6W6C - chain A; structure by X-ray diffraction, 2.38 A resolution.

# Chain A
Molecule: Probable dimethyladenosine transferase
Source organism: Homo sapiens
Notes: EC 2.1.1.183
UniProt: Q9UNQ2 (DIM1_HUMAN); residues 1-313 here = UniProt positions 1-313
Sequence (313 residues; each row starts with the number of its first residue):
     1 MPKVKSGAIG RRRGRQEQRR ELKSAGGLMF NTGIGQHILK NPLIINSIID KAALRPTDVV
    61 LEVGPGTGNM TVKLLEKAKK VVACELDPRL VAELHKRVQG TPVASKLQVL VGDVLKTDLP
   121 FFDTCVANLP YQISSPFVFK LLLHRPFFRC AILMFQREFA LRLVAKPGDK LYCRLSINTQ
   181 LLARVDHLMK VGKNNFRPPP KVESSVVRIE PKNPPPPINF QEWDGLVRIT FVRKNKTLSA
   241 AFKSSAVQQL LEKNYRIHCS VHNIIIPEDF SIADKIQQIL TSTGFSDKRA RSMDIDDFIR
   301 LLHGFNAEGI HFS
Not modelled in the structure: 1-35
Swiss-Prot annotation at these positions:
  - binding site (S-adenosyl-L-methionine): His-37, Leu-39, Gly-64, Glu-85, Asp-113, Asn-128
From the paper describing this entry:
  - catalytic residues: Glu-85
  - mutagenesis - E85A: abolished catalytic activity
  - mutagenesis - E85A: decreased binding to theRNAprobes
  - mutagenesis - E85A, E85G: decreased stability (from molecular simulation)
  - disease-associated variants - E85G (citing earlier work)

# In short
From UniProt: 6 S-adenosyl-L-methionine-binding residues. The paper reports the catalytic residue Glu-85; E85A
and E85G reduce stability.
Chain A is Probable dimethyladenosine transferase (Homo sapiens); the structure, Structural and catalytic
roles of human 18S rRNA methyltransferases DIMT1 in ribosome assembly and translation, was determined by X-ray
diffraction (same publication as 6W6F).
